PDB entry 7VEA | electron microscopy, 3.70 A resolution | chains aL and aM of the 90 polymer chains in the assembly

Chain aL:
Molecule: Allophycocyanin beta chain
Source organism: Thermosynechococcus vestitus BP-1
Reference sequence: P50031 (APCB_THEEB); the author numbering skips numbers that UniProt does not, so the offset changes along the chain: 1-71 = UniProt 1-71; 75-150 = UniProt 72-147; 161-174 = UniProt 148-161
Chain sequence (161 residues; each row starts with the number of its first residue; note: 13 numbers in that range are skipped by the numbering (no residue carries them; nothing is unmodelled there)):
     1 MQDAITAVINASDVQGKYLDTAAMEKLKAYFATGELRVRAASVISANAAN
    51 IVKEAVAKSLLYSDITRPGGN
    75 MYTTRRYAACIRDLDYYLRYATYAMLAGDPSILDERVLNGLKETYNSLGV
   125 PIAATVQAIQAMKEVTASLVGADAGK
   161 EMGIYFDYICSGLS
Covalent attachments: covalent link N71-M75; phycocyanobilin (CYC) linked to C84
Modified / non-standard residues: N71 (N-methyl asparagine; MEN)
Residues lining bound ligands:
  - phycocyanobilin (CYC), molecule 1: L60, I65, N71, M75, R79, R80, A83, D87, L88, Y90, Y91, Y94, R110, V111, L115, Y119, L122, V124, P125, A128, T129, A132
  - phycocyanobilin (CYC), molecule 2: L61, Y62, T66, Y76, T77, T78, Y81
Curated features (UniProtKB/Swiss-Prot):
  - binding site ((2R,3E)-phycocyanobilin): C84
  - modified residue: N71 (N4-methylasparagine)
From the paper describing this entry:
  - binding site for phycocyanobilin: C84, Y90

Chain aM:
Molecule: Phycobiliprotein ApcE
Source organism: Thermosynechococcus vestitus BP-1
Reference sequence: Q8DGF2 (Q8DGF2_THEEB); residue numbers follow UniProt; this construct covers 1-1139
Chain sequence (1139 residues; numbered 1 to 1139; the number before each row is that of its first residue):
     1 MVVKASGGSSVARPQLYQTVPVSTIIQAEQQDRFLNRGELDELAVYLRSG
    51 AKRLEIATTLTRNADIIVSRAANRIFVGGSPMAFLSRPQTEEAPQFTTGA
   101 RGEAIDIKEAMKLGTATYVDTRGGFLEGLRSIFSASSGGAPVGFKPINIA
   151 RYGPARMEKSLRDLDWFLRYTTYAIVAGDPNILAVNTRGLREIIEAACSS
   201 DATIAALQEMRRAALSYFEKDAEAKGIVETYFDVLINEFIAPAPSDKVRQ
   251 RNSTDLQGLQLPQIYFNAAERRPKFVMKPGLSAAEKNEVVKAAYRQIFER
   301 DISRAYGLGISDLESKVKNGSISMKEFIRQLAKSPLYRKNFYEPYINSRA
   351 LELAFRHILGRGPSSREEVQTYFAIISKGGLPALVDALVDSKEYSDYFGE
   401 ETVPYLRGLGQEAQECRNWGAQQDLFKYSAPFRKVPQFITTFAAQDQPLP
   451 DQHPYGSGNDPLEIQFGAIFPKEKKNPSARPQPFNKDTRRILIARGPGIN
   501 NQVSNPGARGLTPGTLGPKVFKLDQLPSINARIGKRSIATGTDSVKFAES
   551 STQRVIRAAYLQVFGRDVYEGQRQKVAEIKLENGEISVREFVRILAKSNL
   601 FRSLYWTPLYVTKAIEYIHRRLLGRPTYGRQEMNAYFDIASKKGLYGLVD
   651 AIIDSQEYSEAFGEDTVPYERYITPQGLALRSLRVGTIGETGVPPEKEET
   701 PRFVELGAVTELRTEPAIQFRANQGVSKRREQTKVFKLTDLNDKQNLQLV
   751 IQAAYRQVFERDVAPYIVRDEFTALESKLSNGEITLKEFIEALGCSELYQ
   801 KEFYTPYPNTKVIELGTKHFLGRAPLDQAEIRRYNQILATQGLKAFVQAL
   851 VSSAEYAQAFGEDTVPYRRFPTLPAANFPNTEKLHNQLTKQSDAIVVPSF
   901 APVKPRLDNTKLPLLSRAIAEQEAKARQADPSKPRFIELGRSFRNGDGQS
   951 VEVGVGTTRRRPARIFRMTVGAPSAEVELVINAIYCQVMDVFSGQVPSQF
  1001 RRPDLESRLRNGEITVREFVRTLASSEIYRNRFYTPYPNTKVIEFLFRHL
  1051 LGRAPATQAEIRQYNKILADQGLKTAVETMVNSPEYSRYFGEDVVPYKRF
  1101 PTLPAGNYIGSVKADADLVKQSWSSLSPSLVGIQPSHRD
Unresolved in the structure: 1, 81-153, 526-552, 941-952, 1134-1139
Covalent attachments: phycocyanobilin (CYC) linked to C198
Residues lining bound ligands:
  - phycocyanobilin (CYC), molecule 1: P14, Q257, L259, L261, Y265, L409, A413, Q414, E415, C416, W419
  - phycocyanobilin (CYC), molecule 2: I75, A155, R156, K159, S160, D163, W166, F167, Y170, N186, T187, L190, I193, I194, A197, S199, A202, T203
  - phycocyanobilin (CYC), molecule 3: R300, Y306, Y428, F432
  - phycocyanobilin (CYC), molecule 4: I346, N347, S348, R366, Q370, F373, I439
  - phycocyanobilin (CYC), molecule 5: Y455, Y610, V611, T612, R630, N634, F637
  - phycocyanobilin (CYC), molecule 6: I464, Q465, F466, G467, I469, R566
  - phycocyanobilin (CYC), molecule 7: R489, I491, L492, I493, A494, G498, N501, V503
  - phycocyanobilin (CYC), molecule 8: G725, V726, R730, P871, T872, L873, P874, A875, F878
  - phycocyanobilin (CYC), molecule 9: R761, L888, T889, K890
  - phycocyanobilin (CYC), molecule 10: T773, L775, E776, K778, L779
  - phycocyanobilin (CYC), molecule 11: N809, T810, Q828, I831, R832, N835, S899
  - phycocyanobilin (CYC), molecule 12: R959, R960, T1102, L1103, P1104, A1105, Y1108
  - phycocyanobilin (CYC), molecule 13: F992, L1118, V1119, Q1121, S1122, W1123
  - phycocyanobilin (CYC), molecule 14: D1004, S1007, R1008, R1010, N1011
  - phycocyanobilin (CYC), molecule 15: N1039, T1040, R1062, N1065
From the paper describing this entry:
  - binding site for phycocyanobilin: Y265, Y306, S348, R366, F373, C416, Y428, F432, Y455, Y610, R630, F637, R730, R761, N809, N835, T872, L873, F878, K890, F992, S1122
  - binding site for phycocyanobilin: W166 (proposed by the authors, not directly observed)

Interface between chain aL and chain aM:
Contacting residue pairs (52; chain aL residue first):
  M1(aL) - T607(aM)
  R86(aL) - N634(aM)
  R86(aL) - F637(aM)
  R86(aL) - D638(aM)  salt bridge
  R86(aL) - S641(aM)
  Y90(aL) - F637(aM)  hydrophobic
  Y90(aL) - A640(aM)
  Y90(aL) - S641(aM)  hydrogen bond (side chain-backbone)
  R93(aL) - S641(aM)  hydrogen bond (side chain-backbone)
  E109(aL) - L609(aM)
  E109(aL) - Y610(aM)  hydrogen bond (backbone-backbone)
  R110(aL) - W606(aM)
  R110(aL) - T607(aM)
  R110(aL) - L609(aM)  hydrogen bond (side chain-backbone)
  R110(aL) - Y610(aM)
  R110(aL) - V611(aM)
  V111(aL) - Y610(aM)
  L112(aL) - E473(aM)
  N113(aL) - K472(aM)
  N113(aL) - E473(aM)
  N113(aL) - Y610(aM)
  N113(aL) - K613(aM)  hydrogen bond (backbone-side chain)
  G114(aL) - E473(aM)
  G114(aL) - Y610(aM)
  L115(aL) - E473(aM)
  L115(aL) - Y610(aM)
  K116(aL) - S10(aM)
  K116(aL) - E473(aM)
  E117(aL) - Y455(aM)
  E117(aL) - G456(aM)
  E117(aL) - S457(aM)  hydrogen bond (side chain-backbone)
  E117(aL) - G458(aM)  hydrogen bond (side chain-backbone)
  E117(aL) - E473(aM)  hydrogen bond (backbone-side chain)
  E117(aL) - A479(aM)
  E117(aL) - R480(aM)
  E117(aL) - P481(aM)
  T118(aL) - Y455(aM)
  T118(aL) - N459(aM)
  T118(aL) - Y610(aM)  hydrogen bond
  N120(aL) - G8(aM)
  N120(aL) - S9(aM)  hydrogen bond (side chain-backbone)
  N120(aL) - P481(aM)
  S121(aL) - P454(aM)  hydrogen bond (side chain-backbone)
  S121(aL) - Y455(aM)
  S121(aL) - Q482(aM)  hydrogen bond (side chain-backbone)
  S121(aL) - P483(aM)
  L122(aL) - Y455(aM)  hydrophobic
  L122(aL) - R630(aM)
  A127(aL) - V11(aM)  hydrophobic
  S174(aL) - S10(aM)
  S174(aL) - V11(aM)
  S174(aL) - R13(aM)
Other interface residues (no listed pair), chain aL (24 interface residues in all): R79, D87, Y94, I126, G172
Other interface residues (no listed pair), chain aM (34 interface residues in all): K474, F484, K486, P608

Summary:
The interface between chain aL and chain aM involves 24 residues on one side and 34 on the other; the contacts
include 12 hydrogen bonds and 1 salt bridge. Polar contacts include R86(aL)-D638(aM), Y90(aL)-S641(aM) and
R93(aL)-S641(aM). Chain aL binds phycocyanobilin. The paper reports a binding site for phycocyanobilin at
C84(aL), Y90(aL) and Y265(aM) among others.
Chain aL is Allophycocyanin beta chain and chain aM is Phycobiliprotein ApcE, both from Thermosynechococcus
vestitus BP-1; the structure, Pentacylindrical allophycocyanin core from Thermosynechococcus vulcanus, was
determined by electron microscopy.
